PDB entry 4ZEW | X-ray diffraction, 1.90 A resolution | chain A

# Chain A
Protein: PfHAD1
Source organism: Plasmodium falciparum (isolate 3D7)
Reference sequence: Q8IJ74 (Q8IJ74_PLAF7); residue numbers follow UniProt; this construct covers 1-288
Chain sequence (296 residues; numbered -7 to 288; the number before each row is that of its first residue; numbers below 1 keep their minus sign (Met-7 is residue -7)):
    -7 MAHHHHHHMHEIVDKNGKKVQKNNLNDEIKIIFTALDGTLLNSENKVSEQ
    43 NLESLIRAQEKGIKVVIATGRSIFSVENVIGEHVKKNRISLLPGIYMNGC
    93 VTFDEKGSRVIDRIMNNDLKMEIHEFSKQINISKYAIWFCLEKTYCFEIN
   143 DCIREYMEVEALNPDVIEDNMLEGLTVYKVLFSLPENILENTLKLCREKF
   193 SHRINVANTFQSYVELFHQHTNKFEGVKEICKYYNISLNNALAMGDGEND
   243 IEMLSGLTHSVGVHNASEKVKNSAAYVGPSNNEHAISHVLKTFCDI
Not modelled in the structure: -7 to -2
Construct notes: expression tag (-7 to 0); engineered mutation Ala27 (Asp in Q8IJ74)
Ion coordination: Mg2+: Asp29, Asp238 (together with 6-O-phosphono-alpha-D-glucopyranose)
Ligand contacts: 6-O-phosphono-alpha-D-glucopyranose (G6P): Ala27, Leu28, Asp29, Ala60, Thr61, Gly62, Arg63, Tyr148, Val151, Glu152, Leu173, Thr201, Phe202, Tyr205, Glu207, Lys215, Asp238, Asn241
What the authors report for this chain:
  - binding site for 6-O-phosphono-alpha-D-glucopyranose: Arg63, Val151, Glu152, Leu173, Thr201, Phe202, Tyr205, Glu207
  - mutagenesis - D27A: abolished catalytic activity on all compounds tested
  - catalytic residues: Asp29 (proposed by the authors, not directly observed)
  - mutagenesis - E152A: decreased catalytic activity on all substrates
  - mutagenesis - L173A: abolished catalytic activity on all three substrates
  - mutagenesis - V151A: decreased catalytic activity on all three substrates

# Overview
Ligands of chain A: 6-O-phosphono-alpha-D-glucopyranose. Asp29 and Asp238 coordinate Mg2+. The paper reports
the catalytic residue Asp29; D27A abolishes catalytic activity on all compounds tested; 4 substitutions were
tested in all.
Chain A is PfHAD1 (Plasmodium falciparum (isolate 3D7)); the structure, Crystal structure of PfHAD1 in complex
with glucose-6-phosphate, was determined by X-ray diffraction together with 4ZEV and 4ZEX from the same study.
